1M06 - chains F and J of the 4 polymer chains in the assembly; structure by X-ray diffraction, 3.50 A resolution.

== Chain F ==
Molecule: Capsid Protein
From: Enterobacteria phage alpha3
UniProt: P08767 (VGF_BPAL3); residue numbers follow UniProt; this construct covers 1-431
Sequence (431 residues; each row starts with the number of its first residue):
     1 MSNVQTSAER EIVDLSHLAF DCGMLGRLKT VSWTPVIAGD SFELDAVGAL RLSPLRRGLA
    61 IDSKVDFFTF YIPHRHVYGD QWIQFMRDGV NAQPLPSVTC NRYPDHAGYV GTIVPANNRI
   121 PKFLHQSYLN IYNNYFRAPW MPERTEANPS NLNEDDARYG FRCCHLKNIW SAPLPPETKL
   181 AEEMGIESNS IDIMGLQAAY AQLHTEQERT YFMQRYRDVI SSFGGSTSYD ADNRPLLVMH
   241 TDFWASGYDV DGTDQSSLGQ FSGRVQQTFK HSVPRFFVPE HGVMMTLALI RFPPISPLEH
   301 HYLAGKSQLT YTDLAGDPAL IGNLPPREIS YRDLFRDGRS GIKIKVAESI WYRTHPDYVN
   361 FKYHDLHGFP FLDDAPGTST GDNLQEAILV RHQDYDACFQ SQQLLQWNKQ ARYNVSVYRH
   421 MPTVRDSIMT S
Disordered / not traced: 1-9

== Chain J ==
Molecule: Small core protein
From: Enterobacteria phage alpha3
UniProt: P08766 (VGJ_BPAL3); residues 1-24 here = UniProt positions 1-24
Sequence (24 residues; each row starts with the number of its first residue):
     1 MKKARRSPSR RKGARLWYVG GSQF

== How chain F and chain J interact ==
Residue-residue contacts (50; chain F residue first):
  Leu59(F) with Arg5(J)
  Ala60(F) with Arg5(J)
  Ile61(F) with Arg5(J)
  Asp62(F) with Arg5(J), hydrogen bond (backbone-backbone); Arg6(J), salt bridge
  Phe68(F) with Phe24(J), hydrophobic
  Tyr135(F) with Ser22(J); Gln23(J); Phe24(J), hydrogen bond (backbone-backbone)
  Phe136(F) with Gln23(J); Phe24(J), hydrophobic
  Ala138(F) with Gln23(J)
  Pro139(F) with Val19(J); Gly20(J); Gly21(J)
  Trp140(F) with Val19(J)
  Cys164(F) with Gln23(J), hydrogen bond
  Lys167(F) with Trp17(J); Gln23(J), hydrogen bond (side chain-backbone)
  Asn168(F) with Trp17(J)
  Ile169(F) with Trp17(J)
  Ala172(F) with Trp17(J), hydrophobic
  Pro173(F) with Tyr18(J); Val19(J)
  Leu174(F) with Tyr18(J)
  Pro175(F) with Tyr18(J); Val19(J)
  Thr210(F) with Gly20(J)
  Tyr211(F) with Tyr18(J); Val19(J); Gly20(J), hydrogen bond (backbone-backbone)
  Phe212(F) with Tyr18(J), hydrophobic; Gly20(J)
  Met213(F) with Gly20(J)
  Gln214(F) with Gly20(J), hydrogen bond (backbone-backbone)
  Arg215(F) with Ser22(J), hydrogen bond
  Arg217(F) with Ser22(J)
  His240(F) with Phe24(J)
  Trp244(F) with Arg6(J); Ser7(J)
  Ser246(F) with Arg5(J); Arg6(J)
  Arg291(F) with Phe24(J), hydrogen bond (side chain-backbone)
  Pro293(F) with Ser7(J)
  Ile350(F) with Trp17(J), hydrophobic
  Arg353(F) with Leu16(J)
  Thr354(F) with Leu16(J)
  His355(F) with Arg10(J), hydrogen bond (backbone-side chain)
  Asp357(F) with Ser7(J), hydrogen bond; Arg10(J), salt bridge
Other interface residues (no listed pair), chain F (42 interface residues in all): Arg137, His165, Ser171, Asp218, Leu237, Ile295, Pro356
Other interface residues (no listed pair), chain J (17 interface residues in all): Lys2, Ala4, Pro8, Arg15

== In short ==
42 residues of chain F face 17 of chain J across their interface; the contacts include 10 hydrogen bonds and 2
salt bridges. Among the polar pairs are Asp62(F)-Arg6(J), Asp357(F)-Arg10(J) and Cys164(F)-Gln23(J).
Chain F is Capsid Protein and chain J is Small core protein, both from Enterobacteria phage alpha3; the
structure, Structural Studies of Bacteriophage alpha3 Assembly, X-Ray Crystallography, was determined by X-ray
diffraction (same publication as 1M0F).
